1Y4Z - chains B and C of the 3 polymer chains in the assembly; structure by X-ray diffraction, 2.00 A resolution.

Chain B:
Molecule: Respiratory nitrate reductase 1 beta chain
Source organism: Escherichia coli
Notes: EC 1.7.99.4
UniProtKB: P11349 (NARH_ECOLI); residue numbers follow UniProt; this construct covers 1-512
Chain sequence (512 residues; numbered 1 to 512; the number before each row is that of its first residue):
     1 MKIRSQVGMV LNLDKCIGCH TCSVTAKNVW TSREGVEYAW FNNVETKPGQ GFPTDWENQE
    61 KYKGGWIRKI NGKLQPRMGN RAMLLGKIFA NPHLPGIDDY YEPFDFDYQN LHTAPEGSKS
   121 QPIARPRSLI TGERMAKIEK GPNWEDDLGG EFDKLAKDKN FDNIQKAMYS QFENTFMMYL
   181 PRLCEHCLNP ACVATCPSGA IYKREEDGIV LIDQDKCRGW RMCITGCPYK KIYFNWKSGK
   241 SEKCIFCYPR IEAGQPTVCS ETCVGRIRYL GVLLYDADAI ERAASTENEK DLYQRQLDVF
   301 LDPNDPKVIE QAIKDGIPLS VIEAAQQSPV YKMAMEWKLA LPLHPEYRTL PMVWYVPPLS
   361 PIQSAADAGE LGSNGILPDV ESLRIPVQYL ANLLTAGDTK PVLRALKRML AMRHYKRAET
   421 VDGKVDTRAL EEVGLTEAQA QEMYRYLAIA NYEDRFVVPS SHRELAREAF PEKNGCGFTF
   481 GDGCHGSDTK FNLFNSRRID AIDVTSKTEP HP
Disordered / not traced: 510-512
Construct notes: engineered mutation A26 (Cys in P11349)
Metal / ion sites: 4Fe-4S cluster Fe site 1: C16, C19, C22, C263; 4Fe-4S cluster Fe site 2: C184, C187, C192, C227; 3Fe-4S cluster Fe site 1: C196, C217, C223; 3Fe-4S cluster Fe site 2: C244, C247, C259
Small-molecule neighbours:
  - 3Fe-4S cluster (F3S), molecule 1: A26, W30, F41, N42, L183, C244, I245, F246, C247, T257, V258, C259
  - 3Fe-4S cluster (F3S), molecule 2: T195, C196, P197, S198, A200, I201, I212, C217, R218, G219, W220, R221, M222, C223, S241
  - heme (HEM): I88, F89, W220, R221
  - 4Fe-4S cluster (SF4), molecule 1: C16, I17, G18, C19, H20, T21, C22, V44, P181, T262, C263, V264, G265, I267, R268
  - 4Fe-4S cluster (SF4), molecule 2: C184, E185, H186, C187, P190, A191, C192, V210, C227, P228, Y229, I232, K243, T349
UniProt features mapped onto this chain:
  - binding site ([4Fe-4S] cluster): C16, C19, C22, C184, C187, C192, C227, C244, C247, C259, C263
  - binding site ([3Fe-4S] cluster): C196, C217, C223

Chain C:
Molecule: Respiratory nitrate reductase 1 gamma chain
Source organism: Escherichia coli
Notes: EC 1.7.99.4
UniProtKB: P11350 (NARI_ECOLI); residue numbers follow UniProt; this construct covers 1-225
Chain sequence (225 residues; row label = number of the first residue in the row):
     1 MQFLNMFFFD IYPYIAGAVF LIGSWLRYDY GQYTWRAASS QMLDRKGMNL ASNLFHIGIL
    61 GIFVGHFFGM LTPHWMYEAW LPIEVKQKMA MFAGGASGVL CLIGGVLLLK RRLFSPRVRA
   121 TTTGADILIL SLLVIQCALG LLTIPFSAQH MDGSEMMKLV GWAQSVVTFH GGASQHLDGV
   181 AFIFRLHLVL GMTLFLLFPF SRLIHIWSVP VEYLTRKYQL VRARH
Disordered / not traced: 73-80
Construct notes: modified residue (1)
Modified residues: M1 (n-formylmethionine; FME)
Metal / ion sites: heme Fe site 1: H56, H205; heme Fe site 2: H66, H187
Small-molecule neighbours:
  - phosphatidyl glycerol (AGA; (1S)-2-{[{[(2S)-2,3-dihydroxypropyl]oxy}(hydroxy)phosphoryl]oxy}-1-[(pentanoyloxy)methyl]ethyl octanoate): L21, S24, W25, Y28, W35, W207, S208
  - heme (HEM), molecule 1: A37, A38, S39, S40, Q41, M48, S52, F55, H56, I59, L60, L108, R111, R112, L130, L133, R202, L203, H205, I206, V209, P210
  - heme (HEM), molecule 2: I59, I62, H66, M70, Q87, A90, G94, G95, G98, L133, Q136, C137, G140, L141, T143, I144, S147, M156, L159, W162, F184, H187, L188, G191, M192, L194, F195
  - pentachlorophenol (PCI): I62, G65, H66, G69, M70, K86, M89, A90, G94, M156, V160
UniProt features mapped onto this chain:
  - binding site (heme b): H56, H66, H187, H205
  - modified residue: M1 (N-formylmethionine)

Interface between chain B and chain C:
Contacting residue pairs (105):
  R4(B) with V221(C)
  Y38(B) with M42(C)
  W66(B) with Q219(C)
  P76(B) with Y218(C)
  N80(B) with Y218(C)
  R81(B) with Y213(C); L214(C); R216(C), hydrogen bond (side chain-backbone); Y218(C), hydrogen bond
  A82(B) with L214(C)
  L84(B) with Y213(C)
  L85(B) with P210(C), hydrophobic; Y213(C), hydrophobic; L214(C), hydrophobic
  F89(B) with S52(C), hydrogen bond (backbone-side chain); N53(C); H56(C); L60(C), hydrophobic
  A90(B) with Q41(C); M48(C); N49(C)
  N91(B) with Q41(C), hydrogen bond (backbone-side chain)
  P92(B) with N49(C)
  L94(B) with Q41(C); M42(C); R45(C), hydrogen bond (backbone-side chain)
  P95(B) with M42(C)
  G96(B) with M42(C); R45(C)
  I97(B) with M42(C), hydrogen bond (backbone-backbone); L43(C); R117(C)
  D98(B) with R117(C), salt bridge
  D99(B) with R45(C), salt bridge
  E102(B) with R117(C), salt bridge
  I130(B) with R117(C); A120(C); T121(C)
  T131(B) with R117(C); A120(C)
  N189(B) with Q219(C), hydrogen bond
  P190(B) with Q219(C), hydrogen bond (backbone-side chain)
  V193(B) with R216(C), hydrogen bond (backbone-side chain); Y218(C); Q219(C); L220(C)
  A194(B) with Y213(C), hydrogen bond (backbone-side chain); R216(C); Y218(C), hydrophobic
  T195(B) with Y213(C)
  C196(B) with Y213(C); R216(C), hydrogen bond (backbone-side chain)
  P197(B) with P210(C); Y213(C)
  S198(B) with E212(C)
  G199(B) with R216(C); L220(C)
  Y202(B) with L220(C); R222(C)
  K203(B) with L220(C), hydrogen bond (backbone-backbone); V221(C); R222(C), hydrogen bond (backbone-backbone)
  R204(B) with R222(C)
  E205(B) with V221(C); R222(C), hydrogen bond (backbone-backbone); A223(C)
  E206(B) with R224(C)
  D213(B) with R222(C), salt bridge
  Q214(B) with Y33(C)
  D215(B) with Q32(C)
  K216(B) with Y28(C), hydrogen bond; Q32(C)
  C217(B) with W35(C)
  R218(B) with Y28(C); Q32(C), hydrogen bond; W35(C), hydrogen bond (side chain-backbone); R36(C); A37(C), hydrogen bond (backbone-backbone); S208(C), hydrogen bond
  W220(B) with A37(C), hydrophobic; H205(C); S208(C)
  R221(B) with S39(C); Q41(C), hydrogen bond
  F234(B) with S39(C)
  W236(B) with M42(C), hydrophobic; T121(C)
  S238(B) with Y33(C); R36(C), hydrogen bond (backbone-side chain)
  G239(B) with R36(C)
  K240(B) with Q32(C), hydrogen bond (side chain-backbone); Y33(C); W35(C)
  P318(B) with R224(C)
  S461(B) with R224(C), hydrogen bond (backbone-side chain)
  H462(B) with R224(C), hydrogen bond (backbone-side chain)
  R467(B) with H225(C), hydrogen bond (side chain-backbone)
  G483(B) with Y30(C)
  D488(B) with H225(C), salt bridge
  N492(B) with Y30(C)
  L493(B) with W25(C); L26(C), hydrophobic; Y30(C)
  F494(B) with L26(C), hydrophobic; Y30(C), hydrogen bond (backbone-side chain)
Interface residues without a listed pair, chain B (69 interface residues in all): L74, I88, Y100, A200, I201, G219, N235, E242, L465, A466, F491
Interface residues without a listed pair, chain C (43 interface residues in all): A38, I57, P116, V209, K217

Overview:
69 residues of chain B and 43 residues of chain C are in contact, with 26 hydrogen bonds and 5 salt bridges.
Polar pairs include D98(B)-R117(C), D99(B)-R45(C) and E102(B)-R117(C). One heme molecule is bound between
chain B and chain C.
Here chain B is Respiratory nitrate reductase 1 beta chain and chain C is Respiratory nitrate reductase 1
gamma chain, both from Escherichia coli. Entry 1Y4Z (The crystal structure of Nitrate Reductase A, NarGHI, in
complex with the Q-site inhibitor pentachlorophenol) was determined by X-ray diffraction (same publication as
1Y5I, 1Y5L and 1Y5N).
